Entry 1UML (X-ray diffraction, 2.50 A resolution); this record covers chain A.

Chain A:
Name: Adenosine deaminase
From: Bos taurus
Notes: EC 3.5.4.4
UniProtKB: P56658 (ADA_BOVIN); residues 2-357 here correspond to UniProt positions 1-356 (UniProt number = residue number - 1)
Sequence (356 residues; numbered 2 to 357; the number before each row is that of its first residue):
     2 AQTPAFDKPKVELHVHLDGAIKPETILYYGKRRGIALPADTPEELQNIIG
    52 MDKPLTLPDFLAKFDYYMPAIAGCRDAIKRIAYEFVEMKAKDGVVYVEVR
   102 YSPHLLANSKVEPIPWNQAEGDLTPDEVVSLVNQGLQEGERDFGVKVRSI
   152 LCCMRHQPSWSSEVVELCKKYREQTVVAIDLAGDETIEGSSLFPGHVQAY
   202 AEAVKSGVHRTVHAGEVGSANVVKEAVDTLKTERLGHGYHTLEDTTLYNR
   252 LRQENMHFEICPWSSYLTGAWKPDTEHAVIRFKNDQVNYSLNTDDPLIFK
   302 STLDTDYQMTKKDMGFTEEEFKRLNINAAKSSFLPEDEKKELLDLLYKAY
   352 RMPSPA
Unresolved in the structure: 2-3, 353-357
Bound ions: Zn2+: His15, His17, His214, Asp295
Residues lining bound ligands: fr233624 (FR4; 1-((1R)-1-(hydroxymethyl)-3-{6-[(3-phenylpropanoyl)amino]-1H-indol-1-yl}propyl)-1H-imidazole-4-carboxamide): His17, Asp19, Leu56, Thr57, Leu58, Phe61, Leu62, Phe65, Arg101, Tyr102, Ser103, Leu106, Cys153, Met155, His157, Gly184, Asp185, Glu217, Val218, Thr269, Asp295, Asp296
Curated features (UniProtKB/Swiss-Prot):
  - binding site (Zn(2+)): Asp296

In short:
Ligands of chain A: fr233624. The Zn2+ site is built by His15, His17, His214 and Asp295. Curated annotation
(UniProt) lists Zn2+-binding residue Asp296.
Chain A is Adenosine deaminase (Bos taurus); the structure, Crystal structure of adenosine deaminase complexed
with a potent inhibitor FR233624, was determined by X-ray diffraction, deposited together with 1O5R and 1QXL.
